Entry 7RLO (electron microscopy, 2.60 A resolution); this record covers chains G and H of the 12 polymer chains in the assembly.

# Chain G (and H)
Molecule: Translation initiation factor eIF-2B subunit alpha
Source organism: Homo sapiens
Notes: chain H of this document is another copy of the same molecule, construct and numbering; everything in this record applies to it too
Reference sequence: Q14232 (EI2BA_HUMAN); numbering as in UniProt (aligned over 1-305)
Amino-acid sequence (305 residues; row label = number of the first residue in the row):
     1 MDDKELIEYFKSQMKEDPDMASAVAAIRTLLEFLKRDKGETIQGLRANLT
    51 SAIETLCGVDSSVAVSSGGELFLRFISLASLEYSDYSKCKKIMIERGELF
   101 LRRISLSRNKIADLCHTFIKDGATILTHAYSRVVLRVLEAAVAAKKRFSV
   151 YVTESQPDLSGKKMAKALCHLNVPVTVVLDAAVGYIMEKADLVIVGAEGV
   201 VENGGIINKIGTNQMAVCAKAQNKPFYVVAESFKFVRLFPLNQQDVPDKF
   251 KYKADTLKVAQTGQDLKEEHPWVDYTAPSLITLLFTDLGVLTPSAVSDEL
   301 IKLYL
Disordered / not traced: 1-4, 253-269

# Interface between chain G and chain H
Pairs across the interface - 46 pairs, chain G then chain H:
  E154(G) with Q156(H)
  Q156(G) with E154(H); Q156(H), hydrogen bond
  P157(G) with L179(H), hydrophobic
  V177(G) with H270(H)
  L179(G) with P157(H), hydrophobic; H270(H)
  D180(G) with A181(H); Q214(H), hydrogen bond (backbone-side chain)
  A181(G) with I210(H); G211(H); Q214(H)
  A182(G) with I210(H), hydrophobic
  V183(G) with Q214(H)
  G184(G) with N213(H); Q214(H)
  Y185(G) with I210(H), hydrophobic; Q243(H); Q244(H); K251(H), hydrogen bond; P271(H), hydrophobic
  E188(G) with N242(H); Q243(H), hydrogen bond (side chain-backbone); Q244(H), hydrogen bond (side chain-backbone)
  K189(G) with Q244(H), hydrogen bond
  I210(G) with A181(H); A182(H), hydrophobic; Y185(H), hydrophobic
  G211(G) with A181(H)
  N213(G) with G184(H)
  Q214(G) with D180(H); A181(H); V183(H); Q214(H); C218(H)
  V217(G) with V217(H), hydrophobic
  A221(G) with V217(H), hydrophobic
  N242(G) with E188(H)
  Q243(G) with Y185(H); E188(H), hydrogen bond (backbone-side chain)
  Q244(G) with E188(H), hydrogen bond (backbone-side chain); K189(H)
  K251(G) with Y185(H), hydrogen bond
  H270(G) with V177(H); L179(H)
  P271(G) with Y185(H), hydrophobic
Also at the interface, not in a pair above, chain G (28 interface residues in all): V178, C218, D274
Also at the interface, not in a pair above, chain H (29 interface residues in all): V178, A221, Y252, D274

# Summary
28 residues of chain G face 29 of chain H across their interface; the contacts include 9 hydrogen bonds. Polar
pairs include Q156(G)-Q156(H), D180(G)-Q214(H) and Y185(G)-K251(H).
Chain G and chain H are both Translation initiation factor eIF-2B subunit alpha (Homo sapiens); the structure,
Structure of the human eukaryotic translation initiation factor 2B (eIF2B) in complex with a viral protein
..., was determined by electron microscopy.
